PDB entry 5LSP | X-ray diffraction, 2.60 A resolution | chains A and T of the 8 polymer chains in the assembly

== Chain A ==
Protein: Hepatocyte growth factor receptor
Organism: Homo sapiens
Notes: EC 2.7.10.1
UniProtKB: P08581 (MET_HUMAN); residues 519-743 here = UniProt positions 519-743
Chain sequence (231 residues; each row starts with the number of its first residue):
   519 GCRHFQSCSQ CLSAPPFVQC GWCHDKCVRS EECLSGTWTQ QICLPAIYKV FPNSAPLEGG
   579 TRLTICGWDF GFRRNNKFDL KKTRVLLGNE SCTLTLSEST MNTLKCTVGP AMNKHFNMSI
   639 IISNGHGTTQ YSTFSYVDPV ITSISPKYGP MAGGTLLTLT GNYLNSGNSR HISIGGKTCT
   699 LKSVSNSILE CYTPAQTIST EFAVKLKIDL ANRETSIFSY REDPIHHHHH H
Disordered / not traced: 741-749
Construct notes: expression tag (744-749)
Disulfides: Cys520-Cys538, Cys526-Cys561, Cys529-Cys545, Cys541-Cys551, Cys697-Cys709
Glycans and other covalent adducts: N-acetylglucosamine (NAG) linked to Asn635
Swiss-Prot annotation at these positions:
  - glycosylation: Thr582 (O-linked (Man) threonine), Asn607 (N-linked (GlcNAc...) asparagine), Asn635 (N-linked (GlcNAc...) asparagine), Thr676 (O-linked (Man) threonine)

== Chain T ==
Protein: 107_A07 Fab light chain
Organism: Homo sapiens
Notes: antibody fragment or engineered binder
Chain sequence (216 residues; each row starts with the number of its first residue; numbers below 1 keep their minus sign (Ala-1 is residue -1)):
    -1 ASDIQMIQSP SSLSASVGDR VTITCQASQD ISNYLNWYQQ KPGRAPKVLI YDASNLETGV
    59 PSRFSGSGSG TEFTLTISNL RPDDFATYYC QQGDSFPLTF GGGTKVEIKR AAAAPSVFIF
   119 PPSDEQLKSG TASVVCLLNN FYPREAKVQW KVDNALQSGN SQESVTEQDS KDSTYSLSST
   179 LTLSKADYEK HKLYACEVTH QGLSSPVTKS FNRGEC
Disordered / not traced: -1 to 0, 213-214
Disulfides: Cys23-Cys88, Cys134-Cys194

== Chain A / chain T interface ==
Contacting residue pairs (11):
  Pro534(A) with Arg18(T), hydrogen bond (backbone-side chain); Ser76(T)
  Gln537(A) with Arg18(T)
  Gln559(A) with Asn77(T)
  Asn593(A) with Ser60(T), hydrogen bond (backbone-backbone); Arg61(T), hydrogen bond (backbone-backbone)
  Asn594(A) with Ser60(T); Arg61(T); Ser76(T); Asn77(T)
  Lys595(A) with Ser60(T)
Interface residues without a listed pair, chain A (7 interface residues in all): Phe535
Interface residues without a listed pair, chain T (6 interface residues in all): Pro59

== Summary ==
The interface between chain A and chain T involves 7 residues on one side and 6 on the other; the contacts
include 3 hydrogen bonds. Among the polar pairs are Pro534(A)-Arg18(T), Asn593(A)-Ser60(T) and
Asn593(A)-Arg61(T). N-acetylglucosamine is covalently linked to Asn635(A).
Chain A is Hepatocyte growth factor receptor and chain T is 107_A07 Fab light chain, both from Homo sapiens;
the structure, 107_A07 Fab in complex with fragment of the Met receptor, was determined by X-ray diffraction.
